PDB entry 2LEX | solution NMR | chains A and B of the 3 polymer chains in the assembly

[Chain A]
Molecule: Probable WRKY transcription factor 4
From: Arabidopsis thaliana
Notes: fragment: WRKY domain, residues 399-469
UniProt: Q9XI90 (WRKY4_ARATH); numbering as in UniProt (aligned over 399-469)
Amino-acid sequence (78 residues; row label = number of the first residue in the row):
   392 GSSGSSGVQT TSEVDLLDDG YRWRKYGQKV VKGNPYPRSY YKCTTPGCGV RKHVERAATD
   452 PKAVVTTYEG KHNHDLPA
Not modelled in the structure: 392-406
Construct notes: expression tag (392-398)
UniProt features mapped onto this chain:
  - DNA-binding region: Ser403 to Pro468 (WRKY 2)
  - binding site (Zn(2+)): Cys434, Thr436, Cys439, His463, His465
Metal / ion sites: Zn2+: Cys434, Cys439, His463, His465
What the authors report for this chain:
  - binding site for the 16-nt DNA strand (chain B): Arg413, Arg415, Lys416, Gly418, Gln419
  - binding site for the 16-nt DNA strand: Arg415, Tyr417, Gly418, Lys420, Tyr431, Lys433, Arg442

[Chain B]
Molecule: 16-nt DNA strand
Sequence (16 nucleotides; numbered 1 to 16; the number before each row is that of its first residue):
     1 CGCCTTTGAC CAGCGC
Not modelled in the structure: 1-2, 13-16
What the authors report for this chain:
  - mutagenesis - T6U, T7U (2.3-fold): decreased binding to Probable WRKY transcription factor 4 (chain A)
  - mutagenesis - T5U: unchanged binding to Probable WRKY transcription factor 4 (chain A)

[How chain A and chain B interact]
Residue-residue contacts - 8 pairs, chain A then chain B:
  Leu407(A) with DT5(B), phosphate contact
  Arg413(A) with DC4(B), phosphate contact
  Trp414(A) with DT5(B), phosphate contact
  Arg415(A) with DT5(B), phosphate contact
  Lys416(A) with DT5(B), phosphate contact; DT6(B), phosphate contact
  Gly418(A) with DT7(B), base contact
  Gln419(A) with DT7(B), phosphate contact

[Summary]
7 residues of chain A face 4 of chain B across their interface. From the paper: a binding site for the 16-nt
DNA strand at Arg415(A), Tyr417(A) and Gly418(A) among others; T6U and T7U of chain B reduce binding to
Probable WRKY transcription factor 4 (chain A).
Here chain A is Probable WRKY transcription factor 4 (Arabidopsis thaliana) and chain B is a 16-nt DNA strand.
Entry 2LEX (Complex of the C-terminal WRKY domain of AtWRKY4 and a W-box DNA) was determined by solution NMR.
